8PVV - chains C and R of the 4 polymer chains in the assembly; structure by electron microscopy, 2.81 A resolution.

== Chain C ==
Molecule: Archaeoglobus fulgidus AfAgo-N protein
Source organism: Archaeoglobus fulgidus DSM 8774
Notes: engineered mutation(s): N-terminal His tag
UniProt: A0A075WKW4 (A0A075WKW4_ARCFL); residues 2-250 here = UniProt positions 2-250
Chain sequence (273 residues; row label = number of the first residue in the row; numbers below 1 keep their minus sign (Met-22 is residue -22)):
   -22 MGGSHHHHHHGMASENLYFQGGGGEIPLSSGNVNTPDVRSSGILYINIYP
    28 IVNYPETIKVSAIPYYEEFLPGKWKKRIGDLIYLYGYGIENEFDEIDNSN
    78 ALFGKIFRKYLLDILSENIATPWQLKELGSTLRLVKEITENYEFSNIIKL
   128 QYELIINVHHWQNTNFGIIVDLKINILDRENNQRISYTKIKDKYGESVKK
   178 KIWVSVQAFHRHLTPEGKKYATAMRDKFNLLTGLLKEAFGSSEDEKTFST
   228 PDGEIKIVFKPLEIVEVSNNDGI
Not modelled in the structure: -22 to 17, 247-250
Differences from the reference sequence: initiating methionine (-22); expression tag (-21 to 1)

== Chain R ==
Molecule: 30-nt RNA strand
Sequence (30 nucleotides; each row starts with the number of its first residue):
     1 AGGAGGGCGGAGCCUAUGGAAAAACGCCAC
Not modelled in the structure: 26-30
Metal / ion sites: Mg2+: A1, G3 (shared with 1 residue of chain A)

== How chain C and chain R interact ==
Residue-residue contacts (25):
  Arg54(C) with G18(R), base contact
  Gly56(C) with U17(R), hydrogen bond to the sugar; G18(R), sugar contact
  Asp57(C) with G18(R), hydrogen bond to the sugar; G19(R), phosphate contact
  Lys150(C) with C8(R), salt bridge to the phosphate
  Ile151(C) with C8(R), hydrogen bond to the phosphate; G9(R), phosphate contact
  Asn152(C) with G9(R), phosphate contact
  Ile153(C) with C8(R), sugar contact; G9(R), hydrogen bond to the phosphate
  Arg161(C) with G9(R), salt bridge to the phosphate; G10(R), phosphate contact
  Ile162(C) with G9(R), sugar contact
  Ser163(C) with C8(R), sugar contact; G9(R), hydrogen bond to the sugar
  Tyr164(C) with G7(R), hydrogen bond to the sugar; C8(R), sugar contact
  Trp180(C) with G6(R), base contact
  Val183(C) with G7(R), sugar contact
  Gln184(C) with G7(R), hydrogen bond to the sugar
  His187(C) with G7(R), hydrogen bond to the phosphate; C8(R), salt bridge to the phosphate
  His189(C) with G6(R), hydrogen bond to the sugar; G7(R), phosphate contact
Also at the interface, not in a pair above, chain C (19 interface residues in all): Glu44, Ile55, Lys166

== Summary ==
19 residues of chain C face 8 of chain R across their interface; the contacts include 9 hydrogen bonds and 3
salt bridges. Polar pairs include Gly56(C)-U17(R), Asp57(C)-G18(R) and Ser163(C)-G9(R). A1(R) and G3(R) form
the Mg2+ site.
Chain C is Archaeoglobus fulgidus AfAgo-N protein (Archaeoglobus fulgidus DSM 8774) and chain R is a 30-nt RNA
strand; the structure, Archaeoglobus fulgidus AfAgo complex with AfAgo-N protein (fAfAgo) bound with 30 nt RNA
guide and 51 ..., was determined by electron microscopy (same publication as 8OK9, 8OLD, 8OLJ and 8QG0).
